8GXK - chains A and B; structure by X-ray diffraction, 1.78 A resolution.

[Chain A (and B)]
Molecule: Protein N-acetyltransferase, RimJ/RimL family
Organism: Pseudomonas jinjuensis
Notes: chain B of this document is another copy of the same molecule, construct and numbering; everything in this record applies to it too
Reference sequence: A0A1H0A919 (A0A1H0A919_9PSED); numbering as in UniProt (aligned over 1-189)
Sequence (189 residues; numbered 1 to 189; the number before each row is that of its first residue):
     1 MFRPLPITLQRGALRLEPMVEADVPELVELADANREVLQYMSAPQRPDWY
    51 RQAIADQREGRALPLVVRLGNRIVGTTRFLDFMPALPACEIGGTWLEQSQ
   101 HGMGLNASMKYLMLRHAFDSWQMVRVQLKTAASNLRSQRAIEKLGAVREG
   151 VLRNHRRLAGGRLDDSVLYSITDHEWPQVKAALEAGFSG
Disordered / not traced: 1-4 (chain B: 1)
Ligand contacts: coenzyme A (COA): Val37, Leu38, Met41, Gly92, Gly93, Thr94, Trp95, Leu96, Gln100, His101, Gly102, Asn106, Lys129, Thr130, Asn134, Leu135, Arg136, Ser137, Arg139, Ala140, Lys143

[Interface between chain A and chain B]
Residue-residue contacts (50):
  Glu59(A) - Glu59(B)
  Arg61(A) - Glu59(B)  salt bridge
  Arg61(A) - Arg61(B)
  Met83(A) - His155(B)
  Ala85(A) - Arg157(B)  hydrogen bond (backbone-side chain)
  Leu86(A) - Asn154(B)
  Leu86(A) - His155(B)
  Leu86(A) - Arg156(B)
  Leu86(A) - Arg157(B)  hydrogen bond (backbone-side chain)
  Val124(A) - Asn154(B)  hydrogen bond (backbone-side chain)
  Val124(A) - Leu163(B)  hydrophobic
  Arg125(A) - Leu152(B)
  Arg125(A) - Arg153(B)  hydrogen bond (side chain-backbone)
  Arg125(A) - Asn154(B)
  Arg125(A) - His155(B)
  Val147(A) - Arg153(B)
  Glu149(A) - Glu149(B)
  Glu149(A) - Gly150(B)
  Glu149(A) - Val151(B)
  Glu149(A) - Leu152(B)
  Glu149(A) - Arg153(B)  salt bridge
  Gly150(A) - Glu149(B)
  Val151(A) - Glu149(B)
  Leu152(A) - Arg125(B)
  Leu152(A) - Glu149(B)
  Leu152(A) - Leu168(B)  hydrophobic
  Arg153(A) - Arg125(B)  hydrogen bond (backbone-side chain)
  Arg153(A) - Val147(B)
  Arg153(A) - Glu149(B)  salt bridge
  Arg153(A) - Ser170(B)  hydrogen bond
  Arg153(A) - Thr172(B)
  Arg153(A) - Glu175(B)  salt bridge
  Asn154(A) - Leu86(B)
  Asn154(A) - Val124(B)  hydrogen bond (side chain-backbone)
  Asn154(A) - Arg125(B)
  Asn154(A) - Thr172(B)
  Asn154(A) - Asp173(B)  hydrogen bond
  His155(A) - Met83(B)
  His155(A) - Leu86(B)
  His155(A) - Arg125(B)
  Arg156(A) - Leu86(B)
  Arg157(A) - Ala85(B)  hydrogen bond (side chain-backbone)
  Arg157(A) - Leu86(B)  hydrogen bond (side chain-backbone)
  Leu163(A) - Val124(B)  hydrophobic
  Leu168(A) - Leu152(B)  hydrophobic
  Ser170(A) - Arg153(B)  hydrogen bond
  Thr172(A) - Arg153(B)
  Thr172(A) - Asn154(B)
  Asp173(A) - Asn154(B)  hydrogen bond
  Glu175(A) - Arg153(B)  salt bridge
Interface residues without a listed pair, chain A (24 interface residues in all): Ile171
Interface residues without a listed pair, chain B (24 interface residues in all): Ile171

[Overview]
Chain A and chain B each contribute 24 residues to their interface, with 12 hydrogen bonds and 5 salt bridges.
Polar pairs include Arg61(A)-Glu59(B), Glu149(A)-Arg153(B) and Arg153(A)-Glu175(B). Chain A binds coenzyme A.
Chain A and chain B are both Protein N-acetyltransferase, RimJ/RimL family (Pseudomonas jinjuensis); the
structure, Pseudomonas jinjuensis N-acetyltransferase, was determined by X-ray diffraction, deposited together
with 8GXF and 8GXJ.
